7QBL - chain A; structure by X-ray diffraction, 2.00 A resolution.

[Chain A]
Molecule: Cathepsin K
From: Homo sapiens
Notes: EC 3.4.22.38
UniProtKB: P43235 (CATK_HUMAN); residues 1-215 here correspond to UniProt positions 115-329 (UniProt number = residue number + 114)
Amino-acid sequence (215 residues; row label = number of the first residue in the row):
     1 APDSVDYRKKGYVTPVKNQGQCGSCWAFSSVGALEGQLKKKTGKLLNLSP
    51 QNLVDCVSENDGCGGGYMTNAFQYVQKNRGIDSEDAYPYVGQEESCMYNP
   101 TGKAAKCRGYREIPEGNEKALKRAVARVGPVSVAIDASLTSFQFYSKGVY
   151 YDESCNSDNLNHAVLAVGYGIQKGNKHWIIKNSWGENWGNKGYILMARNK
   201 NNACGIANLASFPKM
Disulfides: C22-C63, C56-C96, C155-C204
Covalent attachments: compound A0U linked to C25
Residues lining bound ligands: A0U (tert-butyl N-[iminomethyl-[2-[methyl-(phenylmethyl)amino]-2-oxidanylidene-ethyl]amino]carbamate): Q19, G23, S24, W26, C63, G64, G65, G66, Y67, M68, A134, L160, N161, H162, A163
Curated features (UniProtKB/Swiss-Prot):
  - active site: C25, H162, N182
Reported in the primary citation:
  - binding site for A0U: Q19, G23, C25, G64, G65, Y67, L160, N161, A163
  - catalytic residues: C25, H162, N182

[Summary]
Compound A0U is covalently linked to C25. UniProt lists 3 active-site residues. The paper reports catalytic
residues C25, H162 and N182; a binding site for A0U at Q19, G23 and C25 among others.
Chain A is Cathepsin K (Homo sapiens); the structure, Structure of cathepsin K in complex with the
3-cyano-3-aza-beta-amino acid inhibitor Gu2602, was determined by X-ray diffraction, deposited together with
7QBN and 7QBO.
